PDB entry 5EJR | X-ray diffraction, 2.00 A resolution | chain A

== Chain A ==
Protein: Myosin-I heavy chain
Source organism: Dictyostelium discoideum
UniProt: Q9U1M8 (MYOI_DICDI); residues 1851-2357 here = UniProt positions 1851-2357
Amino-acid sequence (507 residues; row label = number of the first residue in the row):
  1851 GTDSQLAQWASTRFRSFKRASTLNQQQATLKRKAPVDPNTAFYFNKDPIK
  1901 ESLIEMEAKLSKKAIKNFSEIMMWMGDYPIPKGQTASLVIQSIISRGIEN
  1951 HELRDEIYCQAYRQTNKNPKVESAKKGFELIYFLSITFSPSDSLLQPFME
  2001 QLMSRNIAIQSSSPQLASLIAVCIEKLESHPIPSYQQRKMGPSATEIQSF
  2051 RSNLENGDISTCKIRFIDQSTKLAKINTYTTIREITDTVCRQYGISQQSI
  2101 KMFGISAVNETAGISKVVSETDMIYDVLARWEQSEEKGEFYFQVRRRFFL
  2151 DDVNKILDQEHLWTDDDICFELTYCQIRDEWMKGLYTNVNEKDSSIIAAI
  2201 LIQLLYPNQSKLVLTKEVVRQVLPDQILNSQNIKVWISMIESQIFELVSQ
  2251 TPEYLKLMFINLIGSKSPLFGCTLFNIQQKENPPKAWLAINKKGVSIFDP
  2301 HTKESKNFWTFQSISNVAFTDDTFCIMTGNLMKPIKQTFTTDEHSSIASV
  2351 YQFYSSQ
Disordered / not traced: 2329-2332
Reported in the primary citation:
  - mutagenesis - K1896E/K1900E/K1909E/K1912E: decreased binding to MTs
  - mutagenesis - K1881E/R1882E/K1909E/K1912E/K1913E: abolished binding to MTs

== Summary ==
From the paper: K1896E/K1900E/K1909E/K1912E reduce binding to MTs; K1881E/R1882E/K1909E/K1912E/K1913E abolish
binding to MTs.
Chain A is Myosin-I heavy chain (Dictyostelium discoideum); the structure, Structure of Dictyostelium
Discoideum Myosin VII MyTH4-FERM MF2 domain, was determined by X-ray diffraction (same publication as 5EJQ,
5EJS and 5EJY).
